6NWQ - chains A and C of the 6 polymer chains in the assembly; structure by electron microscopy, 3.40 A resolution.

Chain A (and C):
Protein: Microtubule-associated protein tau
Source organism: Homo sapiens
Notes: chain C of this document is another copy of the same molecule, construct and numbering; everything in this record applies to it too
Reference sequence: P10636 (TAU_HUMAN), isoform P10636-8; numbering as in UniProt (aligned over 1-441)
Sequence (441 residues; numbered 1 to 441; the number before each row is that of its first residue):
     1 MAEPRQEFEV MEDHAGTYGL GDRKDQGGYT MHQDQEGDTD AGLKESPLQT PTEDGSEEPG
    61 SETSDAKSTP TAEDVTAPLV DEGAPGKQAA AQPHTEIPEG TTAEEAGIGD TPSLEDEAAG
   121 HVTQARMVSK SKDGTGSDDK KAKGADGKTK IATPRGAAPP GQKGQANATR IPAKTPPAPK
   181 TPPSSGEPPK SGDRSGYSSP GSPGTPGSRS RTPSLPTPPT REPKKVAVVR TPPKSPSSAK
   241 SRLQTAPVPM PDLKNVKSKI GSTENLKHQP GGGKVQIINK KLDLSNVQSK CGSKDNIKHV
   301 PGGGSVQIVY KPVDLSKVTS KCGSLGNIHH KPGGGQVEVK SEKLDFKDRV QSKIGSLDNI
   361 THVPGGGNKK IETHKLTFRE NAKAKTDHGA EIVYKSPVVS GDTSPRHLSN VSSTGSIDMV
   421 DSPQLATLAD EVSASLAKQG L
Unresolved in the structure: 1-304, 380-441
Curated features (UniProtKB/Swiss-Prot):
  - site (Not glycated): Lys24, Lys44, Lys67
  - modified residue: Ala2 (N-acetylalanine), Tyr18 (Phosphotyrosine), Tyr29 (Phosphotyrosine), Ser46 (Phosphoserine), Ser61 (Phosphoserine), Thr69 (Phosphothreonine), Thr71 (Phosphothreonine), Thr111 (Phosphothreonine), Ser214 (Phosphoserine)
  - glycosylation (N-linked (Glc) (glycation) lysine): Lys87, Lys383
  - cross-link: Lys44 (Glycyl lysine isopeptide (Lys-Gly) (interchain with G-Cter in ubiquitin))
  - natural variant: Arg5 (R5H: In FTD1; R5L: In PSNP1)
What the authors report for this chain:
  - self-association interface (contacts with another copy of this molecule); pairs are residue here / residue on that copy: Lys331-Gln336, Lys331-Glu338, Lys331, Gly334

Interface between chain A and chain C:
Pairs across the interface - 157 pairs, chain A then chain C:
  Ser305(A) with Ser305(C)
  Val306(A) with Gln307(C)
  Gln307(A) with Gln307(C)
  Ile308(A) with Gln307(C), hydrogen bond (backbone-backbone); Val309(C)
  Tyr310(A) with Val309(C); Tyr310(C), hydrophobic; Lys311(C), hydrogen bond (backbone-backbone); Pro312(C), hydrophobic
  Lys311(A) with Lys311(C)
  Pro312(A) with Pro312(C); Val313(C)
  Val313(A) with Leu315(C), hydrophobic
  Asp314(A) with Val313(C); Leu315(C), hydrogen bond (backbone-backbone)
  Ser316(A) with Leu315(C); Ser316(C); Lys317(C)
  Lys317(A) with Lys317(C)
  Val318(A) with Lys317(C); Val318(C); Thr319(C)
  Thr319(A) with Thr319(C)
  Ser320(A) with Thr319(C); Ser320(C); Lys321(C), hydrogen bond (backbone-backbone)
  Lys321(A) with Lys321(C)
  Cys322(A) with Lys321(C), hydrogen bond (backbone-backbone); Cys322(C); Gly323(C), hydrogen bond (backbone-backbone)
  Gly323(A) with Gly323(C), hydrogen bond (backbone-backbone); Ser324(C), hydrogen bond (backbone-backbone)
  Ser324(A) with Ser324(C)
  Leu325(A) with Ser324(C), hydrogen bond (backbone-backbone); Leu325(C); Gly326(C), hydrogen bond (backbone-backbone)
  Gly326(A) with Gly326(C)
  Asn327(A) with Gly326(C), hydrogen bond (backbone-backbone); Asn327(C), hydrogen bond (backbone-backbone)
  Ile328(A) with Asn327(C), hydrogen bond (backbone-backbone); Ile328(C); His329(C), hydrogen bond (backbone-backbone)
  His329(A) with His329(C)
  His330(A) with His329(C), hydrogen bond (backbone-backbone); His330(C); Lys331(C), hydrogen bond (backbone-backbone)
  Lys331(A) with Lys331(C)
  Pro332(A) with Lys331(C); Pro332(C); Gly333(C), hydrogen bond (backbone-backbone)
  Gly333(A) with Gly333(C); Gly334(C), hydrogen bond (backbone-backbone); Gly335(C), hydrogen bond (backbone-backbone)
  Gly334(A) with Gly335(C), hydrogen bond (backbone-backbone)
  Gly335(A) with Gly335(C)
  Gln336(A) with Gln336(C), hydrogen bond
  Val337(A) with Gln336(C), hydrogen bond (backbone-backbone); Val337(C); Glu338(C), hydrogen bond (backbone-backbone)
  Glu338(A) with Glu338(C)
  Val339(A) with Glu338(C), hydrogen bond (backbone-backbone); Val339(C); Lys340(C), hydrogen bond (backbone-backbone)
  Lys340(A) with Lys340(C)
  Ser341(A) with Lys340(C), hydrogen bond (backbone-backbone); Ser341(C); Glu342(C), hydrogen bond (backbone-backbone)
  Glu342(A) with Glu342(C)
  Lys343(A) with Glu342(C), hydrogen bond (backbone-backbone); Lys343(C), hydrogen bond (backbone-backbone)
  Leu344(A) with Lys343(C), hydrogen bond (backbone-backbone); Leu344(C); Asp345(C)
  Asp345(A) with Asp345(C)
  Phe346(A) with Asp345(C), hydrogen bond (backbone-backbone); Phe346(C), hydrophobic; Lys347(C)
  Lys347(A) with Lys347(C)
  Asp348(A) with Asp348(C)
  Arg349(A) with Asp348(C); Arg349(C)
  Val350(A) with Arg349(C), hydrogen bond (backbone-backbone); Val350(C); Gln351(C), hydrogen bond (backbone-backbone)
  Gln351(A) with Gln351(C), hydrogen bond
  Ser352(A) with Gln351(C), hydrogen bond (backbone-backbone); Ser352(C); Lys353(C), hydrogen bond (backbone-backbone)
  Lys353(A) with Lys353(C)
  Ile354(A) with Val337(C), hydrophobic; Lys353(C), hydrogen bond (backbone-backbone); Ile354(C); Gly355(C)
  Gly355(A) with Val337(C); Gly355(C)
  Ser356(A) with Pro332(C); Gly333(C), hydrogen bond (side chain-backbone); Gly355(C); Ser356(C); Leu357(C), hydrogen bond (backbone-backbone); Asn359(C), hydrogen bond (backbone-side chain)
  Leu357(A) with Lys353(C); Gly355(C); Leu357(C); Asn359(C)
  Asp358(A) with Leu357(C), hydrogen bond (backbone-backbone); Asp358(C), hydrogen bond (backbone-backbone); Asn359(C)
  Asn359(A) with His330(C); Pro332(C); Asp358(C); Asn359(C), hydrogen bond; Ile360(C), hydrogen bond (backbone-backbone)
  Ile360(A) with Ile360(C)
  Thr361(A) with His330(C), hydrogen bond; Ile360(C), hydrogen bond (backbone-backbone); Thr361(C); His362(C)
  His362(A) with His362(C); Pro364(C)
  Val363(A) with Ile328(C), hydrophobic; His362(C), hydrogen bond (backbone-backbone); Val363(C); Pro364(C)
  Pro364(A) with Pro364(C), hydrophobic; Gly366(C)
  Gly365(A) with Leu325(C); Pro364(C), hydrogen bond (backbone-backbone); Gly365(C); Gly366(C), hydrogen bond (backbone-backbone)
  Gly366(A) with Ser320(C); Gly366(C), hydrogen bond (backbone-backbone)
  Gly367(A) with Gly366(C); Gly367(C)
  Asn368(A) with Val318(C); Thr319(C), hydrogen bond (side chain-backbone); Asn368(C), hydrogen bond; Lys369(C), hydrogen bond (backbone-backbone)
  Lys369(A) with Lys369(C)
  Lys370(A) with Ser316(C); Lys369(C), hydrogen bond (backbone-backbone); Lys370(C); Ile371(C), hydrogen bond (backbone-backbone)
  Ile371(A) with Ile371(C)
  Glu372(A) with Ile371(C), hydrogen bond (backbone-backbone); Glu372(C); Thr373(C), hydrogen bond (backbone-backbone)
  Thr373(A) with Thr373(C)
  His374(A) with Thr373(C), hydrogen bond (backbone-backbone); His374(C); Lys375(C)
  Leu376(A) with Lys375(C); Leu376(C), hydrophobic; Thr377(C)
  Phe378(A) with Thr377(C), hydrogen bond (backbone-backbone); Phe378(C), hydrophobic; Arg379(C)
Also at the interface, not in a pair above, chain A (75 interface residues in all): Val309, Leu315, Lys375, Thr377, Arg379
Also at the interface, not in a pair above, chain C (75 interface residues in all): Val306, Ile308, Asp314

In short:
Chain A and chain C each contribute 75 residues to their interface; the contacts include 59 hydrogen bonds.
Polar contacts include Gln336(A)-Gln336(C), Gln351(A)-Gln351(C) and Ser356(A)-Gly333(C). The paper reports a
self-association interface involving Lys331(A) and Gly334(A).
Both chains are Microtubule-associated protein tau (Homo sapiens). Entry 6NWQ (Chronic traumatic
encephalopathy Type II Tau filament) was determined by electron microscopy (same publication as 6NWP).
